PDB entry 3J99 | electron microscopy, 8.20 A resolution (very low resolution: no residue pairs are listed; an interface is given only as per-side residue counts) | chains D and E of the 13 polymer chains in the assembly

== Chain D (and E) ==
Protein: Vesicle-fusing ATPase
From: Cricetulus griseus
Notes: EC 3.6.4.6; chain E of this document is another copy of the same molecule, construct and numbering; everything in this record applies to it too
Reference sequence: P18708 (NSF_CRIGR); residues 1-744 here = UniProt positions 1-744
Amino-acid sequence (747 residues; row label = number of the first residue in the row; numbers below 1 keep their minus sign (Gly-2 is residue -2)):
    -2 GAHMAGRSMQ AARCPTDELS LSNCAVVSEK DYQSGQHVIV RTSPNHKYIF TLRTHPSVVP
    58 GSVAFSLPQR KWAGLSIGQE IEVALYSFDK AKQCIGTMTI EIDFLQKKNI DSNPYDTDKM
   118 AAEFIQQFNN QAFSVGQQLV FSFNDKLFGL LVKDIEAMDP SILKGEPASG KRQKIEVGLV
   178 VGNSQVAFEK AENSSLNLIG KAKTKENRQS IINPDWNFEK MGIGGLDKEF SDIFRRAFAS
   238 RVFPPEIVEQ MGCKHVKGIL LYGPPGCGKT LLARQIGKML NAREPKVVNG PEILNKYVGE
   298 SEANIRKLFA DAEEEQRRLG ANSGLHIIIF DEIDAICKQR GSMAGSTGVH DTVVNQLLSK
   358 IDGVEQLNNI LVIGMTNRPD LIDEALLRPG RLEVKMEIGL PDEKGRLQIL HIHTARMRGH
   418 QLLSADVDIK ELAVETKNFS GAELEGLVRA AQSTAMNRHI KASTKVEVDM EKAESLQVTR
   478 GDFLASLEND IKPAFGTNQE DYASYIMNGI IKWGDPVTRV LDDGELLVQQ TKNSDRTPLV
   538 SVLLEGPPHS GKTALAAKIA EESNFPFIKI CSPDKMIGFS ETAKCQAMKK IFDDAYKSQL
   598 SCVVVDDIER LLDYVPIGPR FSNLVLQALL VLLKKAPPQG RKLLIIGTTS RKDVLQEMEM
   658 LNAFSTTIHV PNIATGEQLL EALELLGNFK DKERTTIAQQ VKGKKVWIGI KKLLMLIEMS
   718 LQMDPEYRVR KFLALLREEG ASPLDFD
Unresolved in the structure: -2 to 0, 156-168, 202-216, 334-347, 458-479, 738-744 (chain E: -2 to 0, 156-168, 202-216, 331-346, 458-478, 495-496, 738-744)
Differences from the reference sequence: expression tag (-2 to 0)
Swiss-Prot annotation at these positions:
  - binding site (ATP): Asn505 to Trp510, Pro545 to Leu552
  - binding site (Mg(2+)): Thr550
  - modified residue: Lys105 (N6-acetyllysine), Ser207 (Phosphoserine), Tyr259 (Phosphotyrosine), Ser569 (Phosphoserine)

== How chain D and chain E interact ==
At this resolution (8 A) residue pairs are not listed: 54 residues of chain D and 46 of chain E lie at the interface.

== Summary ==
The interface between chain D and chain E involves 54 residues on one side and 46 on the other. From UniProt:
14 ATP-binding residues and Mg2+-binding residue Thr550(D) on chain D.
Both chains are Vesicle-fusing ATPase (Cricetulus griseus). Entry 3J99 (Structure of 20S supercomplex) was
determined by electron microscopy (same publication as 3J94, 3J95, 3J96, 3J97 and 3J98).
